Entry 1Y3F (X-ray diffraction, 1.72 A resolution); this record covers chains E and I.

[Chain E]
Molecule: subtilisin BPN'
Organism: Bacillus amyloliquefaciens
Notes: EC 3.4.21.62; engineered mutation(s): C-terminal 6-His tag
UniProt: P00782 (SUBT_BACAM); residues 1-275 here correspond to UniProt positions 108-382 (UniProt number = residue number + 107)
Chain sequence (281 residues; numbered 1 to 281; the number before each row is that of its first residue):
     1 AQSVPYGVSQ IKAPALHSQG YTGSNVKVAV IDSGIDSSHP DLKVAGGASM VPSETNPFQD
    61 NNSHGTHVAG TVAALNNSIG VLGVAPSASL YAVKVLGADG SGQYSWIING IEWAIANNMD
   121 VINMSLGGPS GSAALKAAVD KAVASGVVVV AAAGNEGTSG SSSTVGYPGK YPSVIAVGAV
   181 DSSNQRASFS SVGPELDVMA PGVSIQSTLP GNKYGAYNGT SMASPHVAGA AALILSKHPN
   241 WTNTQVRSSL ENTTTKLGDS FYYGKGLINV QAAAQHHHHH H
Sequence notes: expression tag (276-281)
Metal / ion sites: Ca2+: Gln-2, Asp-41, Leu-75, Asn-77, Ile-79, Val-81; Na+: Gly-169, Tyr-171, Val-174

[Chain I]
Molecule: chymotrypsin inhibitor 2
Organism: Hordeum vulgare
UniProt: Q40059 (Q40059_HORVU); residues 21-83 here correspond to UniProt positions 22-84 (UniProt number = residue number + 1)
Chain sequence (64 residues; numbered 20 to 83; the number before each row is that of its first residue):
    20 MKTEWPELVG KSVEEAKKVI LQDKPAAQII VLPVGTIVTM EYRIDRVRLA VDRLDNIAQV
    80 PRVG
Sequence notes: initiating methionine (20); engineered mutation Ala-69 (Phe70 in Q40059)

[Interface between chain E and chain I]
Pairs across the interface (43; chain E residue first):
  His-64(E) with Thr-58(I); Met-59(I); Glu-60(I)
  Leu-96(E) with Ile-56(I); Thr-58(I)
  Asp-99(E) with Ile-49(I); Leu-51(I)
  Gly-100(E) with Val-57(I); Thr-58(I), hydrogen bond (backbone-backbone)
  Ser-101(E) with Leu-51(I); Thr-55(I); Ile-56(I); Val-57(I)
  Gly-102(E) with Thr-55(I); Ile-56(I), hydrogen bond (backbone-backbone)
  Gln-103(E) with Thr-55(I)
  Tyr-104(E) with Gly-54(I); Ile-56(I), hydrophobic
  Ile-107(E) with Ile-56(I), hydrophobic
  Ser-125(E) with Thr-58(I); Met-59(I), hydrogen bond (backbone-backbone)
  Leu-126(E) with Ile-56(I), hydrophobic; Val-57(I); Met-59(I)
  Gly-127(E) with Ile-56(I); Val-57(I), hydrogen bond (backbone-backbone); Met-59(I)
  Pro-129(E) with Gln-78(I)
  Ala-152(E) with Met-59(I), hydrophobic
  Gly-154(E) with Met-59(I)
  Asn-155(E) with Met-59(I), hydrogen bond (side chain-backbone); Glu-60(I), hydrogen bond (side chain-backbone); Tyr-61(I)
  Glu-156(E) with Arg-81(I), salt bridge
  Phe-189(E) with Tyr-61(I), hydrophobic
  Tyr-217(E) with Arg-62(I), hydrogen bond
  Asn-218(E) with Glu-60(I); Tyr-61(I), hydrogen bond (backbone-backbone)
  Gly-219(E) with Met-59(I); Tyr-61(I)
  Thr-220(E) with Met-59(I), hydrogen bond (backbone-backbone)
  Ser-221(E) with Met-59(I), hydrogen bond (side chain-backbone); Glu-60(I), hydrogen bond (side chain-backbone)
Interface residues without a listed pair, chain E (26 interface residues in all): Ser-63, Gly-128, Met-222

[Overview]
The interface between chain E and chain I involves 26 residues on one side and 13 on the other; the contacts
include 11 hydrogen bonds and 1 salt bridge. Polar pairs include Glu-156(E)/Arg-81(I), Asn-155(E)/Met-59(I)
and Asn-155(E)/Glu-60(I). Gln-2(E), Asp-41(E), Leu-75(E), Asn-77(E), Ile-79(E) and Val-81(E) coordinate Ca2+.
Here chain E is subtilisin BPN' (Bacillus amyloliquefaciens) and chain I is chymotrypsin inhibitor 2 (Hordeum
vulgare). Entry 1Y3F (Crystal structure of the complex of subtilisin BPN' with chymotrypsin inhibitor 2 F69A
mutant) was determined by X-ray diffraction together with 1Y1K, 1Y33, 1Y34, 1Y3B, 1Y3C, 1Y3D and 3 further
entries from the same study.
